PDB entry 6S4I | X-ray diffraction, 1.51 A resolution | chains A and B

# Chain A
Molecule: Insulin
Source organism: Homo sapiens
UniProtKB: P01308 (INS_HUMAN); residues 1-21 here correspond to UniProt positions 90-110 (UniProt number = residue number + 89)
Amino-acid sequence (21 residues; numbered 1 to 21; the number before each row is that of its first residue):
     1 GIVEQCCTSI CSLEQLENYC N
Construct notes: engineered mutation Glu14 (Tyr103 in P01308)
Cystine bridges: Cys6-Cys11

# Chain B
Molecule: Insulin
Source organism: Homo sapiens
UniProtKB: P01308 (INS_HUMAN); residues 1-29 here correspond to UniProt positions 25-53 (UniProt number = residue number + 24)
Amino-acid sequence (29 residues; each row starts with the number of its first residue):
     1 FVNQHLCGSH LVEALYLVCG ERGFHYTPK
Not modelled in the structure: 1-2
Construct notes: engineered mutation His25 (Phe49 in P01308)

# How chain A and chain B interact
Pairs across the interface - 31 pairs, chain A then chain B:
  Ile2(A) - Leu11(B)  hydrophobic
  Ile2(A) - Leu15(B)  hydrophobic
  Cys6(A) - His5(B)
  Cys6(A) - Leu6(B)  hydrogen bond (backbone-backbone)
  Cys6(A) - Leu11(B)  hydrophobic
  Cys7(A) - His5(B)  hydrogen bond (backbone-side chain)
  Cys7(A) - Leu6(B)  hydrogen bond (backbone-backbone)
  Cys7(A) - Cys7(B)  disulfide
  Thr8(A) - His5(B)
  Ser9(A) - His5(B)  hydrogen bond (backbone-side chain)
  Ile10(A) - Asn3(B)
  Ile10(A) - Gln4(B)
  Ile10(A) - His5(B)
  Cys11(A) - Asn3(B)
  Leu13(A) - Val18(B)  hydrophobic
  Leu16(A) - Leu11(B)  hydrophobic
  Leu16(A) - Ala14(B)  hydrophobic
  Leu16(A) - Leu15(B)
  Glu17(A) - Val18(B)
  Glu17(A) - Arg22(B)  salt bridge
  Tyr19(A) - Leu15(B)  hydrophobic
  Tyr19(A) - Phe24(B)
  Tyr19(A) - His25(B)  hydrogen bond (backbone-backbone)
  Cys20(A) - Cys19(B)  disulfide
  Cys20(A) - Arg22(B)
  Cys20(A) - Gly23(B)
  Cys20(A) - His25(B)
  Asn21(A) - Arg22(B)
  Asn21(A) - Gly23(B)  hydrogen bond (backbone-backbone)
  Asn21(A) - Phe24(B)
  Asn21(A) - His25(B)  hydrogen bond
Other interface residues (no listed pair), chain A (15 interface residues in all): Val3, Asn18
Other interface residues (no listed pair), chain B (17 interface residues in all): Tyr26, Thr27, Pro28
Disulfides between the chains: Cys7(A)-Cys7(B), Cys20(A)-Cys19(B)

# In short
The interface between chain A and chain B involves 15 residues on one side and 17 on the other; the contacts
include 2 disulfide bonds, 7 hydrogen bonds and 1 salt bridge. Among the polar pairs are Glu17(A)-Arg22(B),
Cys7(A)-His5(B) and Ser9(A)-His5(B).
Chain A is Insulin and chain B is Insulin, both from Homo sapiens; the structure, Crystal structure of zinc
free A14E, B25H,
B29K(N(eps)-[2-(2-[2-(2-[2-(Octadecandioyl-gamma-Glu)amino]ethoxy)ethoxy]acetylamino)ethoxy]ethoxy)acetyl]),
desB30 human insulin, was determined by X-ray diffraction, deposited together with 6S4J.
